PDB entry 2YJ0 | X-ray diffraction, 2.40 A resolution | chains A and B of the 6 polymer chains in the assembly

Chain A (and B):
Protein: Dodecin
From: Mycobacterium tuberculosis
Notes: chain B of this document is another copy of the same molecule, construct and numbering; everything in this record applies to it too
UniProt: Q8VK10 (Q8VK10_MYCTU); residues 1-69 here correspond to UniProt positions 2-70 (UniProt number = residue number + 1)
Amino-acid sequence (69 residues; row label = number of the first residue in the row):
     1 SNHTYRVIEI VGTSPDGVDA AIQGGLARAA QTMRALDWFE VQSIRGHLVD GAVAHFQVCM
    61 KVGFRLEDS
Not modelled in the structure: 69 (chain B: 1, 69)
Construct notes: engineered mutation Cys-59 (Thr60 in Q8VK10)
Covalent attachments: compound 420 linked to Cys-59
Small-molecule neighbours:
  - 420 (N-[2-({[5-(dimethylamino)naphthalen-1-yl]sulfonyl}amino)ethyl]-2-iodoacetamide), molecule 1: Val-7, Asp-37, Trp-38, Lys-61
  - 420, molecule 2: Glu-9, Val-11, Gln-42, Ser-43, Arg-45, His-47, Gln-57
  - 420 / FMN, molecule 1: His-3, Tyr-5, Val-7, Asp-37, Trp-38, Phe-39, Lys-61, Arg-65
  - 420 / FMN, molecule 2: Glu-9, Val-11, Gln-42, Ser-43, Arg-45, Gly-46, His-47, Gln-57
  - coenzyme A (COA), molecule 1: Arg-6, Ile-8, Ile-10, Arg-28, Ala-29, Thr-32, Met-33, Phe-64, Leu-66
  - coenzyme A (COA), molecule 2: Arg-28, Thr-32, Met-33, Arg-34, Ala-35, Phe-64, Arg-65, Leu-66, Glu-67
  - FMN (flavin mononucleotide), molecule 1: His-3, Tyr-5, Asp-37, Trp-38, Phe-39, Arg-65
  - FMN, molecule 2: Val-11, Arg-45, Gly-46, His-47, Gln-57

How chain A and chain B interact:
Contacting residue pairs (20):
  Asp-19(A) / Gly-17(B)
  Asp-19(A) / Val-18(B)  hydrogen bond (side chain-backbone)
  Asp-19(A) / Phe-56(B)
  Ile-22(A) / Phe-56(B)  hydrophobic
  Gln-23(A) / Val-53(B)
  Gln-23(A) / Phe-56(B)
  Leu-26(A) / Leu-48(B)  hydrophobic
  Leu-26(A) / Val-53(B)  hydrophobic
  Ala-30(A) / Gly-51(B)
  Leu-36(A) / Leu-48(B)
  Asp-37(A) / His-47(B)  hydrogen bond (backbone-side chain)
  Asp-37(A) / Leu-48(B)  hydrogen bond (backbone-backbone)
  Trp-38(A) / Gly-46(B)
  Trp-38(A) / Leu-48(B)
  Phe-39(A) / Arg-45(B)
  Phe-39(A) / Gly-46(B)  hydrogen bond (backbone-backbone)
  Phe-39(A) / Leu-48(B)  hydrophobic
  Glu-40(A) / Ile-44(B)
  Glu-40(A) / Arg-45(B)  salt bridge
  Val-41(A) / Ile-44(B)  hydrogen bond (backbone-backbone)
Also at the interface, not in a pair above, chain A (13 interface residues in all): Ile-44, Val-62
Also at the interface, not in a pair above, chain B (11 interface residues in all): Ser-43

In short:
The interface between chain A and chain B involves 13 residues on one side and 11 on the other, with 5
hydrogen bonds and 1 salt bridge. Among the polar pairs are Glu-40(A)/Arg-45(B), Asp-19(A)/Val-18(B) and
Asp-37(A)/His-47(B).
Chain A and chain B are both Dodecin (Mycobacterium tuberculosis); the structure, X-ray structure of
chemically engineered Mycobacterium tuberculosis Dodecin, was determined by X-ray diffraction, deposited
together with 2YIZ.
